2IC0 - chain A; structure by X-ray diffraction, 1.78 A resolution.

== Chain A ==
Protein: Uricase
Organism: Aspergillus flavus
Notes: EC 1.7.3.3
Reference sequence: Q00511 (URIC_ASPFL); residue numbers follow UniProt; this construct covers 1-301
Chain sequence (302 residues; numbered 0 to 301; the number before each row is that of its first residue; numbering starts at 0):
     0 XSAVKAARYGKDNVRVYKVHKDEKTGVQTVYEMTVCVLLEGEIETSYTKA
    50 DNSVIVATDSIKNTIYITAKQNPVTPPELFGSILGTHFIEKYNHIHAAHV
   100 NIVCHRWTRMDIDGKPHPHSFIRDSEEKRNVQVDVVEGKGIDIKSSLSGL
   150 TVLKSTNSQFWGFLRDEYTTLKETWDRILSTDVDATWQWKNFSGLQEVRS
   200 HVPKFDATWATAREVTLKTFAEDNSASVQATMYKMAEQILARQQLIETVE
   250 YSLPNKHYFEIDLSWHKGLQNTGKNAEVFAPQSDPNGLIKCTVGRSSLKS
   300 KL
Not modelled in the structure: 296-301
Modified residues: ACE (acetyl group) at position 0
Ion coordination: Na+: Ile88, Tyr91, Ile94
Ligand contacts:
  - 8-azaxanthine (AZA): Tyr8, Ile54, Ala56, Thr57, Asp58, Phe159, Leu170, Arg176, Ser226, Val227, Gln228, Asn254, Ile288
  - xenon (XE): Leu178, Phe219, Val227, Thr230, Met234, Leu252
What the authors report for this chain:
  - binding site for xenon: Leu178, Phe219, Val227, Met234, Leu252

== Summary ==
Ligands of chain A: 8-azaxanthine and xenon. Ile88, Tyr91 and Ile94 coordinate Na+. From the paper: a binding
site for xenon at Leu178, Phe219 and Val227 among others.
Chain A is Uricase (Aspergillus flavus); the structure, Urate oxidase under 2.0 MPa pressure of xenon, was
determined by X-ray diffraction together with 2ICQ, 2IBA, 2IE6 and 2IE7 from the same study.
